PDB entry 8BBQ | X-ray diffraction, 1.43 A resolution | chains A and B

# Chain A (and B)
Molecule: Core tyrosinase
Source organism: Verrucomicrobium spinosum
Notes: EC 1.14.18.1; chain B of this document is another copy of the same molecule, construct and numbering; everything in this record applies to it too
Sequence (324 residues; numbered 34 to 357; the number before each row is that of its first residue):
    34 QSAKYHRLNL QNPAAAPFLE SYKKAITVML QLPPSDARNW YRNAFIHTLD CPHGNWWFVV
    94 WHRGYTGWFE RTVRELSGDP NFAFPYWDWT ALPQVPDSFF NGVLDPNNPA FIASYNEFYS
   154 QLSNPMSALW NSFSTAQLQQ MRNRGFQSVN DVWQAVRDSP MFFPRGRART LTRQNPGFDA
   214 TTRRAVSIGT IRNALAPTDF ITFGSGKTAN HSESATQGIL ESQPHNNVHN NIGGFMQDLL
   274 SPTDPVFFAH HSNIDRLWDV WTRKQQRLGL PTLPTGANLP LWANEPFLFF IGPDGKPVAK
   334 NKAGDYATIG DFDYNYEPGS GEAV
Bound ions: Cu ion site 1: H80, H86, H95; Cu ion site 2: H258, H262, H284
What the authors report for this chain:
  - Cu ion coordination: H80, H86, H95, H258, H262, H284
  - contacts within the chain: C84-H86 (covalent link), H258-N259 (hydrogen bond), W122-H283 (hydrogen bond), H258-H283
  - catalytic residues: E254, N259, N263 (proposed by the authors, not directly observed)

# How chain A and chain B interact
Contacting residue pairs (29):
  D212(A) - D212(B)
  D212(A) - A213(B)
  D212(A) - T214(B)  hydrogen bond
  A213(A) - D212(B)
  T214(A) - D212(B)  hydrogen bond
  T214(A) - T214(B)
  T214(A) - T215(B)  hydrogen bond
  T214(A) - N260(B)
  T215(A) - T214(B)  hydrogen bond
  R217(A) - N263(B)  hydrogen bond
  R217(A) - Q270(B)
  I234(A) - T249(B)
  T235(A) - S247(B)
  T235(A) - A248(B)
  T235(A) - T249(B)
  S238(A) - T249(B)
  T249(A) - I234(B)
  T249(A) - T235(B)
  T249(A) - S238(B)
  T249(A) - T249(B)  hydrogen bond
  T249(A) - Q250(B)
  T249(A) - G251(B)
  Q250(A) - T249(B)
  Q250(A) - Q250(B)  hydrogen bond (backbone-backbone)
  G251(A) - T249(B)
  N260(A) - T214(B)
  N263(A) - R217(B)
  N264(A) - R217(B)
  Q270(A) - R217(B)
Also at the interface, not in a pair above, chain A (18 interface residues in all): G239, S247, A248
Also at the interface, not in a pair above, chain B (18 interface residues in all): G239, N264

# Overview
Chain A and chain B each contribute 18 residues to their interface; the contacts include 7 hydrogen bonds.
Among the polar pairs are D212(A)-T214(B), T214(A)-T215(B) and R217(A)-N263(B). H80(A), H86(A) and H95(A) form
the Cu ion site 1. From the paper: catalytic residues E254(A), N259(A) and N263(A); Cu ion coordination by
H80(A), H86(A) and H95(A) among others.
Both chains are Core tyrosinase (Verrucomicrobium spinosum). Entry 8BBQ (Determination of the structure of
active tyrosinase from bacterium Verrucomicrobium spinosum) was determined by X-ray diffraction, deposited
together with 8BBR.
